Entry 1K1K (X-ray diffraction, 2.00 A resolution); this record covers chains A and B.

# Chain A
Name: Hemoglobin alpha chain
Organism: Homo sapiens
Reference sequence: P69905 (HBA_HUMAN); numbering as in UniProt (aligned over 1-141)
Chain sequence (141 residues; numbered 1 to 141; the number before each row is that of its first residue):
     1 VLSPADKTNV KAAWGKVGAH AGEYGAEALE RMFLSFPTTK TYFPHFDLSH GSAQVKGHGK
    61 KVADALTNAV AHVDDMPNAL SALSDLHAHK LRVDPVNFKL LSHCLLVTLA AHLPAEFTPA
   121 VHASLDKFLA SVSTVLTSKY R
Metal / ion sites: heme Fe: His87 (together with carbon monoxide)
Small-molecule neighbours:
  - carbon monoxide (CMO): Leu29, Phe43, His58, Val62, His87
  - carbon monoxide / heme: Leu29, Met32, Thr39, Tyr42, Phe43, His45, Phe46, His58, Lys61, Val62, Ala65, Leu66, Leu83, Leu86, His87, Leu91, Val93, Asn97, Phe98, Leu101, Leu105, Val132, Leu136
  - heme (HEM): Met32, Thr39, Tyr42, Phe43, His45, Phe46, His58, Lys61, Val62, Ala65, Leu66, Leu83, Leu86, His87, Leu91, Val93, Asn97, Phe98, Leu101, Leu105, Val132, Leu136
Curated features (UniProtKB/Swiss-Prot):
  - site: Lys61 (Not glycated)
  - natural variant: Asp6 (A6D: In J-Toronto; this construct carries the variant), Ala13 (A13D: In J-Paris 1/J-Aljezur), Glu27 (A27E: In Shenyang; this construct carries the variant), Lys61 (K61N: In Zambia; deletion: In Clinic), Asp64 (A64D: In Pontoise; this construct carries the variant), Asp75 (D75A: In Lille; D75G: In Chapel Hill; D75N: In G-Pest), Ala111 (A111D: In Petah Tikva)

# Chain B
Name: Hemoglobin beta chain
Organism: Homo sapiens
Reference sequence: P68871 (HBB_HUMAN); residues 1-146 here = UniProt positions 1-146
Chain sequence (146 residues; row label = number of the first residue in the row):
     1 VHLTPKEKSA VTALWGKVNV DEVGGEALGR LLVVYPWTQR FFESFGDLST PDAVMGNPKV
    61 KAHGKKVLGA FSDGLAHLDN LKGTFATLSE LHCDKLHVDP ENFRLLGNVL VCVLAHHFGK
   121 EFTPPVQAAY QKVVAGVANA LAHKYH
Sequence notes: engineered mutation Lys6 (Glu in P68871)
Metal / ion sites: heme Fe: His92 (together with carbon monoxide)
Small-molecule neighbours:
  - carbon monoxide (CMO): Leu28, Phe42, His63, Val67, His92
  - carbon monoxide / heme: Leu28, Leu31, Thr38, Phe41, Phe42, His63, Lys66, Val67, Ala70, Phe71, Phe85, Leu88, Leu91, His92, Leu96, Val98, Asn102, Phe103, Leu106, Val137, Leu141
  - heme (HEM): Leu31, Thr38, Phe41, Phe42, His63, Lys66, Val67, Ala70, Phe71, Phe85, Leu88, Leu91, His92, Leu96, Val98, Asn102, Phe103, Leu106, Val137, Leu141
Curated features (UniProtKB/Swiss-Prot):
  - natural variant: Leu3 (H3L: In Graz; this construct carries the variant), Glu7 (E7A: In G-Makassar; E7K: In Hb C; E7Q: In Machida; E7V: In SKCA), Lys8 (E8K: In G-Siriraj; this construct carries the variant), Val11 (A11V: In Iraq-Halabja; this construct carries the variant), Gly16 (W16G: In Randwick; this construct carries the variant), Val23 (E23V: In D-Granada; this construct carries the variant), Gly24 (V24G: In Miyashiro; this construct carries the variant), Gly25 (G25D: In Moscva; G25R: In Riverdale-Bronx; G25V: In Savannah), Leu32 (L32P: In Yokohama), Val33 (L33V: In Muscat; this construct carries the variant), Arg40 (Q40R: In Tianshui; this construct carries the variant), Phe42 (F42Y: In Mequon; deletion: In Bruxelles), 11 further natural variant entries in UniProt

# Chain A / chain B interface
Pairs across the interface (37; chain A residue first):
  Arg31(A) with Phe122(B), hydrogen bond (side chain-backbone); Thr123(B); Pro124(B); Gln127(B), hydrogen bond
  Leu34(A) with Pro124(B), hydrophobic; Pro125(B); Ala128(B)
  Ser35(A) with Gln127(B); Ala128(B); Gln131(B)
  Phe36(A) with Gln131(B)
  His103(A) with Asn108(B), hydrogen bond; Val111(B); Gln127(B); Gln131(B), hydrogen bond
  Cys104(A) with Gln127(B)
  Val107(A) with Val111(B), hydrophobic; Cys112(B), hydrophobic; Ala115(B); Gln127(B)
  Ala110(A) with Cys112(B); Ala115(B); His116(B)
  Ala111(A) with Ala115(B); Gly119(B)
  His112(A) with Lys120(B)
  Pro114(A) with His116(B), hydrogen bond (backbone-side chain)
  Phe117(A) with Arg30(B), hydrogen bond (backbone-side chain); His116(B)
  Thr118(A) with Arg30(B)
  Pro119(A) with Arg30(B); Val33(B); Met55(B), hydrophobic
  His122(A) with Arg30(B), hydrogen bond; Val34(B)
  Asp126(A) with Val34(B); Tyr35(B)
Also at the interface, not in a pair above, chain A (19 interface residues in all): Glu30, Leu106, Ala123

# Overview
Chain A and chain B each contribute 19 residues to their interface, with 7 hydrogen bonds. Polar pairs include
Arg31(A)-Phe122(B), Arg31(A)-Gln127(B) and His103(A)-Asn108(B). Chain A binds heme, carbon monoxide and carbon
monoxide / heme.
Chain A is Hemoglobin alpha chain and chain B is Hemoglobin beta chain, both from Homo sapiens; the structure,
Structure of Mutant Human Carbonmonoxyhemoglobin C (beta E6K) at 2.0 Angstrom Resolution in Phosphate Buffer,
was determined by X-ray diffraction.
